Entry 6OZH (X-ray diffraction, 3.03 A resolution); this record covers chains C and G of the 4 polymer chains in the assembly.

Chain C:
Protein: endonuclease V isoform X2
Source organism: Ciona intestinalis
Reference sequence: A0A3Q0JV13 (A0A3Q0JV13_CIOIN); residues 1-245 here = UniProt positions 1-245
Sequence (245 residues; each row starts with the number of its first residue):
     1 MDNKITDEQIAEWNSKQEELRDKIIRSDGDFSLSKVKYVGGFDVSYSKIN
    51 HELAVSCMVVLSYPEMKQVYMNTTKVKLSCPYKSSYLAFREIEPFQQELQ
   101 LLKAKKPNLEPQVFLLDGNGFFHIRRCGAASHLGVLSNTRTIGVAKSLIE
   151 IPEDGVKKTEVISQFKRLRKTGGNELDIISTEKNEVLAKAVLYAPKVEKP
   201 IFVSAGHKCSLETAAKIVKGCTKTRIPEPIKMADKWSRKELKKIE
Not modelled in the structure: 1-5, 124
Ion coordination: Ca2+ site 1: Asp43, Asp234 (shared with DT12(G) of chain G); Ca2+ site 2: Asp43, Glu91 (shared with A11(G), DT12(G) of chain G)
What the authors report for this chain:
  - catalytic residues: Glu91, Asp234 (proposed by the authors, not directly observed)

Chain G:
Molecule: 24-nt DNA/RNA hybrid strand
Sequence (24 nucleotides; each row starts with the number of its first residue):
     1 CGGTAACCGIATATGCAGCATTTC
Not modelled in the structure: 5, 24
Ion coordination: Ca2+ site 1: A11, DT12 (shared with Asp43(C), Glu91(C) of chain C); Ca2+ site 2: DT12 (shared with Asp43(C), Asp234(C) of chain C)

How chain C and chain G interact:
Residue-residue contacts (39; chain C residue first):
  Asp43(C) with DT12(G), phosphate contact
  Val44(C) with DT12(G), sugar contact
  Ser45(C) with DA13(G), hydrogen bond to the phosphate
  Tyr46(C) with DT12(G), sugar contact; DA13(G), sugar contact
  Lys48(C) with DA13(G), sugar contact
  Tyr82(C) with DI10(G), hydrogen bond to the phosphate; A11(G), stacking on the base
  Ser84(C) with DG9(G), base contact; DI10(G), phosphate contact
  Ser85(C) with DG9(G), hydrogen bond to the base; DI10(G), base contact
  Tyr86(C) with DI10(G), base contact
  Leu87(C) with DI10(G), base contact; A11(G), sugar contact
  Arg90(C) with A11(G), base contact
  Glu91(C) with A11(G), hydrogen bond to the sugar
  Asp117(C) with A11(G), phosphate contact; DT12(G), phosphate contact
  Gly118(C) with DI10(G), base contact
  Asn119(C) with DI10(G), base contact
  His123(C) with DI10(G), base contact
  Gly128(C) with DI10(G), base contact
  Ala129(C) with DI10(G), base contact
  Ala145(C) with DI10(G), phosphate contact; A11(G), phosphate contact
  Lys146(C) with DI10(G), phosphate contact; A11(G), salt bridge to the phosphate; DT12(G), salt bridge to the phosphate
  Ser147(C) with DI10(G), hydrogen bond to the phosphate; A11(G), hydrogen bond to the phosphate
  Ile149(C) with DG9(G), phosphate contact; DI10(G), phosphate contact
  Glu150(C) with DC8(G), base contact; DG9(G), base contact
  Pro152(C) with DC8(G), base contact
  Asp234(C) with DT12(G), phosphate contact
  Arg238(C) with DA13(G), salt bridge to the phosphate
  Lys242(C) with DT14(G), salt bridge to the phosphate
Other interface residues (no listed pair), chain C (29 interface residues in all): Ala88, Leu148

In short:
Chain C and chain G form an interface of 29 and 7 residues respectively, with 6 hydrogen bonds, 4 salt bridges
and 1 aromatic stacking contact. Among the polar pairs are Ser85(C)-DG9(G), Glu91(C)-A11(G) and
Ser45(C)-DA13(G). The Ca2+ site 2 is built by Asp43(C), Asp234(C) and DT12(G). From the paper: catalytic
residues Glu91(C) and Asp234(C).
Here chain C is endonuclease V isoform X2 (Ciona intestinalis) and chain G is a 24-nt DNA/RNA hybrid strand.
Entry 6OZH (Crystal structure of Ciona intestinalis (Ci) Endonuclease V in complex with a 24mer DNA containing
an ...) was determined by X-ray diffraction, deposited together with 6OZF, 6OZG, 6OZI, 6OZJ, 6OZK, 6OZL and 7
further entries.
